1KEM - chains L and H; structure by X-ray diffraction, 2.20 A resolution.

Chain L:
Name: 28B4 fab
From: Mus musculus
Notes: fragment: variable regions of light and heavy chains; antibody fragment or engineered binder
Amino-acid sequence (217 residues; numbered 1 to 217; the number before each row is that of its first residue):
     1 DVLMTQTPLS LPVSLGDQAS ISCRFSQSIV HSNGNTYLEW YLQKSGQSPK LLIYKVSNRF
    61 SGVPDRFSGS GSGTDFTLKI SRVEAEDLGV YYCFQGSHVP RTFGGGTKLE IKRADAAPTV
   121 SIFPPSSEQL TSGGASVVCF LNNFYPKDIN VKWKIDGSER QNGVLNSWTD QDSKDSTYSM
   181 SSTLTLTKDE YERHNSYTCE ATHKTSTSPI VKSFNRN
Sequence notes: conflict F25 (Ser in PC4203), S32 (Thr in PC4203), S45 (Pro in PC4203)
Disulfide bonds: C23-C93, C139-C199

Chain H:
Name: 28B4 fab
From: Mus musculus
Notes: fragment: variable regions of light and heavy chains
Reference sequence: P01868 (GC1_MOUSE); residues 120-218 here correspond to UniProt positions 1-99 (UniProt number = residue number - 119)
Amino-acid sequence (218 residues; numbered 1 to 218; the number before each row is that of its first residue):
     1 EVKLVESGGG LGQPGGSLRL SCATSGFTFT DYYFNWARQP PGKALEWLGF IRNKAKGYTT
    61 EYSASVKGRF TISRDNSQGI LYLQMNTLRA EDSATYYCAR WGSYAMDYWG QGTSVTVSSA
   121 KTTPPSVYPL APGSAAQTNS MVTLGCLVKG YFPEPVTVTW NSGSLSSGVH TFPAVLQSDL
   181 YTLSSSVTVP SSPRPSETVT CNVAHPASST KVDKKIVP
Disulfide bonds: C22-C98, C146-C201

Chain L / chain H interface:
Contacting residue pairs (81; chain L residue first):
  Y37(L) - W101(H)  hydrophobic
  E39(L) - W101(H)  hydrogen bond
  E39(L) - A105(H)
  E39(L) - M106(H)
  Y41(L) - A105(H)
  Y41(L) - M106(H)  hydrogen bond (side chain-backbone)
  Y41(L) - W109(H)
  Q43(L) - Q39(H)  hydrogen bond
  Q43(L) - L45(H)
  Q43(L) - Y97(H)  hydrogen bond
  Q47(L) - Y97(H)
  S48(L) - Y97(H)
  S48(L) - G110(H)  hydrogen bond (side chain-backbone)
  S48(L) - Q111(H)
  P49(L) - L45(H)  hydrophobic
  P49(L) - W109(H)  hydrogen bond (backbone-side chain)
  L51(L) - Y104(H)
  L51(L) - A105(H)  hydrophobic
  L51(L) - M106(H)
  Y54(L) - S103(H)
  Y54(L) - Y104(H)
  Y54(L) - A105(H)  hydrophobic
  F60(L) - Y104(H)  hydrophobic
  F60(L) - D107(H)
  Y92(L) - A44(H)
  Y92(L) - L45(H)  hydrogen bond (side chain-backbone)
  F94(L) - W47(H)
  F94(L) - M106(H)  hydrophobic
  R101(L) - W47(H)
  R101(L) - E61(H)  salt bridge
  F103(L) - L45(H)
  F103(L) - E46(H)
  F103(L) - W47(H)
  F103(L) - W109(H)  hydrophobic
  G105(L) - A44(H)
  T119(L) - T138(H)
  V120(L) - Q137(H)
  S121(L) - Q137(H)
  S121(L) - T143(H)
  F123(L) - L130(H)
  F123(L) - A131(H)
  F123(L) - P132(H)
  F123(L) - T143(H)
  P124(L) - A131(H)
  P124(L) - P132(H)
  S126(L) - Y128(H)
  S126(L) - P129(H)
  E128(L) - V127(H)
  E128(L) - Y128(H)
  E128(L) - P129(H)
  E128(L) - K214(H)  salt bridge
  Q129(L) - Y128(H)
  Q129(L) - K149(H)
  S136(L) - L147(H)
  S136(L) - K149(H)
  V138(L) - L130(H)  hydrophobic
  F140(L) - L130(H)  hydrophobic
  F140(L) - T143(H)
  F140(L) - L144(H)
  F140(L) - G145(H)
  F140(L) - F172(H)  hydrophobic
  F140(L) - S184(H)
  F140(L) - S185(H)
  F140(L) - S186(H)
  N142(L) - H170(H)  hydrogen bond
  N142(L) - F172(H)
  N142(L) - S186(H)  hydrogen bond
  N143(L) - H170(H)
  L165(L) - V175(H)  hydrophobic
  L165(L) - Q177(H)
  S167(L) - F172(H)
  S167(L) - P173(H)  hydrogen bond (side chain-backbone)
  W168(L) - P173(H)
  T169(L) - F172(H)
  S179(L) - H170(H)  hydrogen bond
  S179(L) - F172(H)
  M180(L) - F172(H)
  S181(L) - F172(H)
  S181(L) - S184(H)  hydrogen bond
  T185(L) - K149(H)
  K212(L) - Q137(H)
Interface residues without a listed pair, chain L (41 interface residues in all): G96, T102, I122, N166
Interface residues without a listed pair, chain H (45 interface residues in all): A37, F50, R52, G112, A136, T171, L176

Overview:
Chain L and chain H form an interface of 41 and 45 residues respectively, with 12 hydrogen bonds and 2 salt
bridges. Among the polar pairs are R101(L)-E61(H), E128(L)-K214(H) and E39(L)-W101(H).
Chain L is 28B4 fab and chain H is 28B4 fab, both from Mus musculus; the structure, Catalytic antibody 28B4
fab fragment, was determined by X-ray diffraction (same publication as 1KEL).
